1FIN - chains A and B; structure by X-ray diffraction, 2.30 A resolution.

Chain A:
Name: Cyclin-dependent kinase 2
Source organism: Homo sapiens
Notes: EC 2.7.1.-
UniProt: P24941 (CDK2_HUMAN); residue numbers follow UniProt; this construct covers 1-298
Sequence (298 residues; numbered 1 to 298; the number before each row is that of its first residue):
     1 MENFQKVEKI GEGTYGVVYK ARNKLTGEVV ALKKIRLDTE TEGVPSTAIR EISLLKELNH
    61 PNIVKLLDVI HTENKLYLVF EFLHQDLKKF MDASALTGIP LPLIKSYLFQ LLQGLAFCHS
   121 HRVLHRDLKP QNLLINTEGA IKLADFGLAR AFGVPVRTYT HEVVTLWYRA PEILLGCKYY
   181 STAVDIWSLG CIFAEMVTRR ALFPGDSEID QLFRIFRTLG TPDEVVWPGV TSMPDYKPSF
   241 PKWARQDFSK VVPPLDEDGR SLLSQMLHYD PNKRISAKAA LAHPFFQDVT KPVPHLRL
UniProt features mapped onto this chain:
  - active site: D127 (Proton acceptor)
  - binding site (ATP): I10 to V18, K33, E81 to L83, D86, K129 to N132, D145
  - binding site (Mg(2+)): N132, D145
  - site (CDK7 binding): K9, K88, K89, L166
  - modified residue: M1 (N-acetylmethionine), K6 (N6-acetyllysine), T14 (Phosphothreonine), Y15 (Phosphotyrosine), Y19 (Phosphotyrosine), T160 (Phosphothreonine)
  - natural variant: P45 (P45L: In a glioblastoma multiforme sample)
  - mutagenesis: K9 (K9F: Reduced phosphorylation by CAK), T14 (T14A: 2-fold increase in activity), Y15 (Y15F: 2-fold increase in activity), K88 to K89 (Reduced phosphorylation by CAK), T160 (T160A: Abolishes activity), L166 (L166R: Reduced phosphorylation by CAK and reduced kinase activity)
Small-molecule neighbours: ATP (adenosine-5'-triphosphate): I10, G11, E12, G13, T14, V18, A31, V64, F80, E81, F82, L83, D86, Q131, N132, L134, D145

Chain B:
Name: Cyclin A
Source organism: Homo sapiens
UniProt: P20248 (CCNA2_HUMAN); residues 173-432 here = UniProt positions 173-432
Sequence (260 residues; numbered 173 to 432; the number before each row is that of its first residue):
   173 NEVPDYHEDI HTYLREMEVK CKPKVGYMKK QPDITNSMRA ILVDWLVEVG EEYKLQNETL
   233 HLAVNYIDRF LSSMSVLRGK LQLVGTAAML LASKFEEIYP PEVAEFVYIT DDTYTKKQVL
   293 RMEHLVLKVL TFDLAAPTVN QFLTQYFLHQ QPANCKVESL AMFLGELSLI DADPYLKYLP
   353 SVIAGAAFHL ALYTVTGQSW PESLIRKTGY TLESLKPCLM DLHQTYLKAP QHAQQSIREK
   413 YKNSKYHGVS LLNPPETLNL

How chain A and chain B interact:
Contacting residue pairs - 72 pairs, chain A then chain B:
  L37(A) - H296(B)
  T39(A) - K289(B)  hydrogen bond (backbone-side chain)
  T39(A) - H296(B)
  E40(A) - K288(B)  salt bridge
  E40(A) - L292(B)
  T41(A) - K288(B)
  E42(A) - K266(B)  hydrogen bond (backbone-side chain)
  E42(A) - V275(B)
  G43(A) - K266(B)
  G43(A) - L292(B)
  G43(A) - E295(B)
  V44(A) - K266(B)  hydrogen bond (backbone-side chain)
  V44(A) - E295(B)  hydrogen bond (backbone-side chain)
  V44(A) - H296(B)
  V44(A) - L299(B)  hydrophobic
  S46(A) - K266(B)  hydrogen bond (side chain-backbone)
  S46(A) - P272(B)
  I49(A) - L263(B)  hydrophobic
  I49(A) - K266(B)
  I49(A) - L306(B)  hydrophobic
  R50(A) - K266(B)
  R50(A) - F267(B)  hydrogen bond (side chain-backbone)
  I52(A) - F304(B)  hydrophobic
  S53(A) - F267(B)
  S53(A) - F304(B)
  S53(A) - L306(B)
  L54(A) - A307(B)  hydrophobic
  K56(A) - T303(B)  hydrogen bond (side chain-backbone)
  K56(A) - F304(B)
  K56(A) - D305(B)  salt bridge
  E57(A) - Y185(B)  hydrogen bond
  E57(A) - M189(B)
  E57(A) - A307(B)
  H71(A) - H296(B)  hydrogen bond
  E73(A) - H296(B)
  H119(A) - Y178(B)
  H119(A) - I182(B)
  S120(A) - Y178(B)
  S120(A) - D181(B)
  S120(A) - I182(B)
  H121(A) - Y185(B)
  R122(A) - I182(B)
  R122(A) - Y185(B)
  R122(A) - A307(B)  hydrogen bond (side chain-backbone)
  L124(A) - N173(B)
  R150(A) - F267(B)  hydrogen bond (side chain-backbone)
  R150(A) - E268(B)
  R150(A) - E269(B)  hydrogen bond (side chain-backbone)
  R150(A) - I270(B)  hydrogen bond (side chain-backbone)
  F152(A) - N173(B)
  F152(A) - I182(B)  hydrophobic
  G153(A) - Q313(B)
  V154(A) - E268(B)
  V154(A) - N312(B)
  V154(A) - T316(B)
  P155(A) - N173(B)
  V156(A) - N173(B)  hydrogen bond (backbone-side chain)
  R157(A) - I270(B)
  Y159(A) - I270(B)  hydrophobic
  Y180(A) - N173(B)
  S181(A) - N173(B)
  T182(A) - N173(B)
  T182(A) - V175(B)
  P271(A) - V175(B)
  N272(A) - E174(B)
  S276(A) - V175(B)
  S276(A) - D177(B)  hydrogen bond
  S276(A) - Y178(B)
  A277(A) - Y178(B)  hydrogen bond (backbone-side chain)
  K278(A) - D177(B)
  K278(A) - Y178(B)  hydrogen bond (backbone-side chain)
  K278(A) - D181(B)  salt bridge
Also at the interface, not in a pair above, chain A (46 interface residues in all): D38, V69, T72, A116, A151, E162, R274, A279
Also at the interface, not in a pair above, chain B (35 interface residues in all): L186, Q228, E230, Y271

In short:
The interface between chain A and chain B involves 46 residues on one side and 35 on the other, with 17
hydrogen bonds and 3 salt bridges. Among the polar pairs are E40(A)-K288(B), K56(A)-D305(B) and
K278(A)-D181(B). Chain A binds ATP.
Chain A is Cyclin-dependent kinase 2 and chain B is Cyclin A, both from Homo sapiens; the structure, Cyclin
A-cyclin-dependent kinase 2 complex, was determined by X-ray diffraction.
